Entry 4YJ3 (X-ray diffraction, 3.75 A resolution); this record covers chains C and E of the 6 polymer chains in the assembly.

== Chain C ==
Protein: Tubulin alpha-1B chain
Source organism: Bos taurus
UniProtKB: P81947 (TBA1B_BOVIN); numbering as in UniProt (aligned over 1-451)
Chain sequence (451 residues; numbered 1 to 451; the number before each row is that of its first residue):
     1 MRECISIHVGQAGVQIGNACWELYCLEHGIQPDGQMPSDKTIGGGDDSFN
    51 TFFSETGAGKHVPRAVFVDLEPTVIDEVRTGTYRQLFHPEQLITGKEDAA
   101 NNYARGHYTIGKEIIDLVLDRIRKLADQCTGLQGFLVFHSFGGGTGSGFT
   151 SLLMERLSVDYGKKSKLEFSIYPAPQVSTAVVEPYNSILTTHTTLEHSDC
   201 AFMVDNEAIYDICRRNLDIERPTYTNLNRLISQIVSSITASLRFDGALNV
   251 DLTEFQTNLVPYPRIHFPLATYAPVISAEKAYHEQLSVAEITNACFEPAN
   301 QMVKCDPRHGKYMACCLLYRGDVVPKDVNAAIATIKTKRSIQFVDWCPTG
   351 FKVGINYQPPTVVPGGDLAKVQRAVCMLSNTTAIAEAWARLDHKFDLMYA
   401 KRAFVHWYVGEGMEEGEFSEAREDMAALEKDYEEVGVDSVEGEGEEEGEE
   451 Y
Unresolved in the structure: 441-451
Ion coordination: Ca2+: Asp39, Thr41, Gly44, Glu55
Ligand contacts:
  - 4EE (6-(4-ethoxyphenyl)-3-(2-methoxyphenyl)-7H-[1,2,4]triazolo[3,4-b][1,3,4]thiadiazine): Thr179, Ala180, Val181
  - GTP (guanosine-5'-triphosphate): Gly10, Gln11, Ala12, Gln15, Ile16, Asp69, Asp98, Ala99, Ala100, Asn101, Asn102, Ser140, Gly143, Gly144, Thr145, Gly146, Ile171, Val177, Thr179, Glu183, Asn206, Tyr224, Leu227, Asn228, Ile231
What the authors report for this chain:
  - binding site for 4EE: Val181

== Chain E ==
Protein: Stathmin-4
Source organism: Rattus norvegicus
Notes: fragment: Stathmin-like domain
UniProtKB: P63043 (STMN4_RAT), isoform P63043-3; residues 5-145 here correspond to UniProt positions 76-216 (UniProt number = residue number + 71)
Chain sequence (143 residues; numbered 3 to 145; the number before each row is that of its first residue):
     3 MADMEVIELNKCTSGQSWEVILKPPSFDGVPEFNASLPRRRDPSLEEIQK
    53 KLEAAEERRKYQEAELLKHLAEKREHEREVIQKAIEENNNFIKMAKEKLA
   103 QKMESNKENREAHLAAMLERLQEKDKHAEEVRKNKELKEEASR
Unresolved in the structure: 3-4, 28-43, 142-145
Construct notes: initiating methionine (3); expression tag (4); engineered mutation Trp20 (Phe91 in P63043)
Curated features (UniProtKB/Swiss-Prot):
  - modified residue: Ser19 (Phosphoserine)

== How chain C and chain E interact ==
Residue-residue contacts (30):
  His107(C) - Lys104(E)
  His107(C) - Met105(E)
  Tyr108(C) - Lys104(E)
  Tyr108(C) - Met105(E)  hydrophobic
  Tyr108(C) - Asn108(E)
  Thr109(C) - Arg112(E)
  Leu152(C) - Met105(E)  hydrophobic
  Glu155(C) - Leu101(E)
  Glu155(C) - Lys104(E)  salt bridge
  Arg156(C) - Leu101(E)
  Ser158(C) - Phe93(E)
  Ser158(C) - Ile94(E)
  Val159(C) - Ile94(E)
  Val159(C) - Lys98(E)
  Gly162(C) - Ile94(E)
  Lys163(C) - Asn90(E)
  Lys163(C) - Phe93(E)
  Thr193(C) - Lys104(E)
  Glu196(C) - Phe93(E)
  Glu196(C) - Lys100(E)  salt bridge
  His197(C) - Phe93(E)
  His197(C) - Ala97(E)
  Val409(C) - His115(E)  hydrogen bond (backbone-side chain)
  Glu411(C) - Asn108(E)  hydrogen bond (backbone-side chain)
  Glu411(C) - Arg112(E)  salt bridge
  Gly412(C) - Asn108(E)
  Gly412(C) - Asn111(E)  hydrogen bond (backbone-side chain)
  Met413(C) - Asn108(E)  hydrogen bond (backbone-side chain)
  Glu414(C) - Ser107(E)
  Glu414(C) - Asn111(E)  hydrogen bond
Other interface residues (no listed pair), chain C (19 interface residues in all): Gly410

== In short ==
19 residues of chain C face 14 of chain E across their interface; the contacts include 5 hydrogen bonds and 3
salt bridges. Polar pairs include Glu155(C)-Lys104(E), Glu196(C)-Lys100(E) and Glu411(C)-Arg112(E). Bound to
chain C: GTP and compound 4EE. Asp39(C), Thr41(C), Gly44(C) and Glu55(C) form the Ca2+ site. From the paper: a
binding site for 4EE at Val181(C).
Chain C is Tubulin alpha-1B chain (Bos taurus) and chain E is Stathmin-4 (Rattus norvegicus); the structure,
Crystal structure of tubulin bound to compound 2, was determined by X-ray diffraction together with 4YJ2 from
the same study.
